4WIS - chains A and B; structure by X-ray diffraction, 3.30 A resolution.

Chain A (and B):
Protein: lipid scramblase
Source organism: Nectria haematococca
Notes: chain B of this document is another copy of the same molecule, construct and numbering; everything in this record applies to it too
UniProtKB: C7Z7K1 (C7Z7K1_NECH7); numbering as in UniProt (aligned over 1-735)
Chain sequence (735 residues; row label = number of the first residue in the row):
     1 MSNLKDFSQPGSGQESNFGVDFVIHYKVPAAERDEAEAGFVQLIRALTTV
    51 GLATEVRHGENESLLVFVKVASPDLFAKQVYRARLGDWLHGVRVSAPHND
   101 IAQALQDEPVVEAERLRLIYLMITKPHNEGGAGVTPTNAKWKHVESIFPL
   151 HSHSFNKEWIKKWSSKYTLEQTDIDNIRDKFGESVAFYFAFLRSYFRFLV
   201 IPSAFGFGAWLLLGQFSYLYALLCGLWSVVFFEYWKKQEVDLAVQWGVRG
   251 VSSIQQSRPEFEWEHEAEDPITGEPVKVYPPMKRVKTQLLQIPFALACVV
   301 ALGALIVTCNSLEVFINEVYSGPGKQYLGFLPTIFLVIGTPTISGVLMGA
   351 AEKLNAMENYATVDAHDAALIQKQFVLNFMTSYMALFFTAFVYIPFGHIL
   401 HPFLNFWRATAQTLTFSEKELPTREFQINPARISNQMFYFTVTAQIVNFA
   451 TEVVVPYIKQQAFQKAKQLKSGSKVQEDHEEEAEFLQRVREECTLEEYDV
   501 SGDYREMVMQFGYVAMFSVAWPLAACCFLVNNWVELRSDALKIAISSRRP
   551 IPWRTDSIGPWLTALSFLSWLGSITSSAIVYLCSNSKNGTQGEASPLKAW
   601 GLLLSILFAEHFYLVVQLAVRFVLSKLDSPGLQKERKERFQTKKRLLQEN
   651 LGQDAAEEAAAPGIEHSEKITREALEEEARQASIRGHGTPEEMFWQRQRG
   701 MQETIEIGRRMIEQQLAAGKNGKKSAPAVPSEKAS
Not modelled in the structure: 1-18, 130-140, 465-482, 586-593, 657-659, 685-691, 720-735

How chain A and chain B interact:
Residue-residue contacts (111):
  Val-23(A) with Phe-694(B)
  Glu-35(A) with Glu-713(B); Leu-716(B)
  Leu-43(A) with Arg-709(B)
  Leu-47(A) with Met-701(B), hydrophobic
  Val-50(A) with Ser-667(B); Met-701(B), hydrophobic
  Leu-52(A) with Ile-670(B)
  Thr-54(A) with Ile-670(B)
  Glu-55(A) with Thr-704(B), hydrogen bond (backbone-side chain)
  Val-56(A) with Arg-697(B); Thr-704(B)
  Arg-57(A) with Thr-704(B); Ile-705(B), hydrogen bond (side chain-backbone); Gly-708(B)
  Gly-59(A) with Met-711(B), hydrogen bond (backbone-side chain); Gln-715(B), hydrogen bond (backbone-side chain)
  Leu-64(A) with Gly-708(B); Ile-712(B), hydrophobic
  Lys-69(A) with Arg-697(B)
  Ala-71(A) with Ile-670(B), hydrophobic
  Ser-72(A) with Glu-673(B)
  Asp-74(A) with Glu-673(B)
  Tyr-81(A) with Leu-651(B)
  Leu-85(A) with Leu-651(B), hydrophobic
  Trp-88(A) with Lys-643(B), hydrogen bond (backbone-side chain)
  Leu-89(A) with Phe-640(B), hydrophobic; Lys-643(B); Lys-644(B)
  Gly-91(A) with Lys-643(B)
  His-98(A) with Leu-646(B); Asn-650(B)
  Asp-100(A) with Asn-650(B); Leu-651(B)
  Pro-270(A) with Gln-633(B); Lys-637(B)
  Ile-271(A) with Arg-636(B); Lys-637(B); Phe-640(B)
  Thr-272(A) with Phe-640(B)
  Pro-281(A) with Lys-626(B)
  Met-282(A) with Val-623(B), hydrophobic; Leu-627(B), hydrophobic
  Gln-288(A) with Phe-622(B); Lys-626(B), hydrogen bond
  Trp-570(A) with His-611(B)
  Ala-599(A) with Ala-599(B); Trp-600(B), hydrophobic
  Trp-600(A) with Ala-599(B), hydrophobic
  Leu-603(A) with Trp-600(B); Leu-603(B), hydrophobic; Leu-604(B), hydrophobic
  Leu-604(A) with Leu-603(B), hydrophobic
  Glu-610(A) with His-611(B), salt bridge
  His-611(A) with Glu-610(B), salt bridge
  Phe-622(A) with Gln-288(B)
  Val-623(A) with Met-282(B), hydrophobic
  Lys-626(A) with Pro-281(B); Val-285(B); Gln-288(B), hydrogen bond
  Leu-627(A) with Met-282(B), hydrophobic
  Gln-633(A) with Pro-270(B)
  Arg-636(A) with Ile-271(B)
  Lys-637(A) with Pro-270(B); Ile-271(B)
  Arg-639(A) with Arg-639(B)
  Phe-640(A) with Leu-89(B), hydrophobic; Ile-271(B); Thr-272(B)
  Lys-643(A) with Trp-88(B), hydrogen bond (side chain-backbone); Leu-89(B); Gly-91(B)
  Lys-644(A) with Leu-89(B)
  Leu-646(A) with His-98(B); Leu-646(B), hydrophobic
  Asn-650(A) with His-98(B); Asp-100(B)
  Leu-651(A) with Leu-85(B), hydrophobic; Asp-100(B)
  Ser-667(A) with Val-50(B)
  Ile-670(A) with Leu-52(B); Ala-71(B), hydrophobic
  Glu-673(A) with Ser-72(B); Asp-74(B)
  Met-693(A) with Ala-483(B), hydrophobic
  Phe-694(A) with Val-23(B); Phe-485(B), hydrophobic
  Gln-696(A) with Val-56(B)
  Arg-697(A) with Thr-54(B); Glu-55(B); Val-56(B); Lys-69(B)
  Gln-698(A) with Val-56(B); His-58(B)
  Met-701(A) with Leu-47(B), hydrophobic; Val-50(B), hydrophobic
  Thr-704(A) with Glu-55(B); Arg-57(B), hydrogen bond (backbone-side chain)
  Ile-705(A) with Ala-46(B), hydrophobic; Arg-57(B)
  Gly-708(A) with Arg-57(B); Leu-64(B)
  Arg-709(A) with Leu-43(B)
  Met-711(A) with Gly-59(B); Leu-64(B), hydrophobic
  Ile-712(A) with Glu-32(B); Glu-35(B); Gly-39(B)
  Glu-713(A) with Glu-35(B)
  Gln-715(A) with Glu-32(B)
  Leu-716(A) with Glu-35(B)
Interface residues without a listed pair, chain A (92 interface residues in all): Asp-21, Glu-32, Ala-46, Gly-51, Ala-53, His-58, Glu-60, Glu-62, Pro-73, Leu-75, Arg-82, Gly-86, His-90, Arg-93, Arg-284, Val-285, Ala-483, Glu-484, Phe-485, Leu-607, Leu-614, Leu-647, Ala-656, Glu-677
Interface residues without a listed pair, chain B (94 interface residues in all): Ala-38, Gln-42, Gly-51, Ala-53, Glu-62, Phe-67, Pro-73, Tyr-81, His-90, Arg-93, Arg-284, Trp-570, Leu-607, Leu-614, Thr-642, Leu-647, Ala-656, Pro-662, Gly-663, Glu-677, Met-693, Gln-696, Gln-698, Ile-707

Summary:
The interface between chain A and chain B involves 92 residues on one side and 94 on the other; the contacts
include 9 hydrogen bonds and 2 salt bridges. Among the polar pairs are Glu-610(A)/His-611(B),
Glu-55(A)/Thr-704(B) and Arg-57(A)/Ile-705(B).
Chain A and chain B are both lipid scramblase (Nectria haematococca); the structure, Crystal structure of the
lipid scramblase nhTMEM16 in crystal form 1, was determined by X-ray diffraction, deposited together with
4WIT.
